Entry 3OKJ (X-ray diffraction, 2.70 A resolution); this record covers chains L and V of the 28 polymer chains in the assembly.

# Chain L
Molecule: Proteasome component C5
From: Saccharomyces cerevisiae
Notes: EC 3.4.25.1; fragment: sequence database residues 20-241
UniProtKB: P23724 (PSB1_YEAST); the construct lacks a stretch of the UniProt sequence and is renumbered around it, so the offset changes along the chain: -9 to -1 = UniProt 20-28; 1-70 = UniProt 29-98; 71-106 = UniProt 100-135; 107-144 = UniProt 138-175; 2 more segments
Chain sequence (222 residues; each row starts with the number of its first residue; note: 2 numbers in that range are skipped by the numbering (no residue carries them; nothing is unmodelled there); a row labelled like 10A-10B holds insertion residues (10A, then the next letters in order); numbers below 1 keep their minus sign (Gln-9 is residue -9)):
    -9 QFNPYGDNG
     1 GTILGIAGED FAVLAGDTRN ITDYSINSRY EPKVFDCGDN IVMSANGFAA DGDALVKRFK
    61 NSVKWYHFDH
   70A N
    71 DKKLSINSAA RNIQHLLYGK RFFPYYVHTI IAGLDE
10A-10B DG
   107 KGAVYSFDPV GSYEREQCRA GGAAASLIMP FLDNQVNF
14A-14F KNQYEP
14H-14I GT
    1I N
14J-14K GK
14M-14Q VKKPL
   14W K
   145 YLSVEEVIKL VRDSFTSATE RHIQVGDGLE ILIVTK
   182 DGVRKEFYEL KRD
Ligand contacts: Z-Leu-Leu-TyrCOCHO, hemiketal form (EP9; N-[(benzyloxy)carbonyl]-L-leucyl-N-[(2S,3S)-3-hydroxy-1-(4-hydroxyphenyl)-4-oxobutan-2-yl]-L-leucinamide): Asp114, Ser118, Glu120

# Chain V
Molecule: Proteasome component PUP1
From: Saccharomyces cerevisiae
Notes: EC 3.4.25.1; fragment: sequence database residues 30-251
UniProtKB: P25043 (PSB7_YEAST); the construct lacks a stretch of the UniProt sequence and is renumbered around it, so the offset changes along the chain: 1-91 = UniProt 30-120; 93-105 = UniProt 121-133; 106-187 = UniProt 135-216; 189-223 = UniProt 217-251
Chain sequence (222 residues; each row starts with the number of its first residue; note: 2 numbers in that range are skipped by the numbering (no residue carries them; nothing is unmodelled there)):
     1 TTIVGVKFNN GVVIAADTRS TQGPIVADKN CAKLHRISPK IWCAGAGTAA DTEAVTQLIG
    61 SNIELHSLYT SREPRVVSAL QMLKQHLFKY Q
    93 GHIGAYLIVA GVD
   10A P
   106 TGSHLFSIHA HGSTDVGYYL SLGSGSLAAM AVLESHWKQD LTKEEAIKLA SDAIQAGIWN
   166 DLGSGSNVDV CVMEIGKDAE YL
   189 RNYLTPNVRE EKQKSYKFPR GTTAVLKESI VNICD
Swiss-Prot annotation at these positions:
  - active site: Thr1 (Nucleophile)

# How chain L and chain V interact
Pairs across the interface (57):
  Asn14B(L) with Thr210(V)
  Gln14C(L) with Phe206(V); Thr210(V)
  Tyr14D(L) with Thr210(V), hydrogen bond (backbone-backbone)
  Pro14F(L) with Pro207(V); Arg208(V); Gly209(V)
  Gly14J(L) with Ala212(V)
  Ile21(L) with Leu167(V), hydrophobic
  Asp23(L) with Leu167(V)
  Tyr24(L) with Gly23(V); Asn165(V); Asp166(V); Leu167(V), hydrogen bond (backbone-backbone); Gly168(V)
  Ile26(L) with Trp164(V); Leu167(V), hydrophobic
  Arg29(L) with Trp164(V), hydrogen bond (side chain-backbone); Asn165(V)
  Phe137(L) with Tyr204(V)
  Asn140(L) with Phe206(V)
  Gln141(L) with Lys202(V), hydrogen bond; Tyr204(V); Phe206(V)
  Glu150(L) with Lys202(V)
  Lys153(L) with Gln201(V)
  Leu154(L) with Tyr204(V)
  Arg156(L) with Glu198(V), salt bridge; Gln201(V), hydrogen bond
  Asp157(L) with Lys200(V); Gln201(V), hydrogen bond (side chain-backbone); Lys202(V), hydrogen bond (side chain-backbone); Tyr204(V), hydrogen bond
  Thr160(L) with Arg197(V), hydrogen bond
  Ser161(L) with Arg197(V), hydrogen bond
  Glu164(L) with Val26(V); Lys29(V), salt bridge; Arg197(V)
  Arg165(L) with Pro24(V); Ile25(V); Val26(V), hydrogen bond (backbone-backbone); Ala27(V), hydrogen bond (side chain-backbone); Lys29(V)
  His166(L) with Pro24(V)
  Ile167(L) with Arg19(V); Pro24(V), hydrogen bond (backbone-backbone); Val26(V), hydrophobic; Leu167(V)
  Lys192(L) with Asn195(V), hydrogen bond (side chain-backbone)
  Arg193(L) with Trp164(V)
  Asp194(L) with Arg19(V), salt bridge; Ile163(V); Asp166(V); Ser169(V); Gly170(V); Ser171(V), hydrogen bond (side chain-backbone); Asn195(V)
Other interface residues (no listed pair), chain L (33 interface residues in all): Asn1I, Glu14E, Gly14H, Arg19, Ser25, Glu190
Other interface residues (no listed pair), chain V (32 interface residues in all): Thr21, Asp28, Val213

# Summary
33 residues of chain L and 32 residues of chain V are in contact, with 15 hydrogen bonds and 3 salt bridges.
Polar contacts include Arg156(L)-Glu198(V), Glu164(L)-Lys29(V) and Asp194(L)-Arg19(V). Bound to chain L:
Z-Leu-Leu-TyrCOCHO, hemiketal form.
Chain L is Proteasome component C5 and chain V is Proteasome component PUP1, both from Saccharomyces
cerevisiae; the structure, Alpha-keto-aldehyde binding mechanism reveals a novel lead structure motif for
proteasome inhibition, was determined by X-ray diffraction.
